PDB entry 4CR4 | electron microscopy, 8.80 A resolution (very low resolution: no residue pairs are listed; an interface is given only as per-side residue counts) | chains H and I of the 33 polymer chains in the assembly

== Chain H ==
Name: 26S protease regulatory subunit 7 homolog
Organism: Saccharomyces cerevisiae
UniProtKB: P33299 (PRS7_YEAST); residues 1-467 here = UniProt positions 1-467
Sequence (467 residues; numbered 1 to 467; the number before each row is that of its first residue):
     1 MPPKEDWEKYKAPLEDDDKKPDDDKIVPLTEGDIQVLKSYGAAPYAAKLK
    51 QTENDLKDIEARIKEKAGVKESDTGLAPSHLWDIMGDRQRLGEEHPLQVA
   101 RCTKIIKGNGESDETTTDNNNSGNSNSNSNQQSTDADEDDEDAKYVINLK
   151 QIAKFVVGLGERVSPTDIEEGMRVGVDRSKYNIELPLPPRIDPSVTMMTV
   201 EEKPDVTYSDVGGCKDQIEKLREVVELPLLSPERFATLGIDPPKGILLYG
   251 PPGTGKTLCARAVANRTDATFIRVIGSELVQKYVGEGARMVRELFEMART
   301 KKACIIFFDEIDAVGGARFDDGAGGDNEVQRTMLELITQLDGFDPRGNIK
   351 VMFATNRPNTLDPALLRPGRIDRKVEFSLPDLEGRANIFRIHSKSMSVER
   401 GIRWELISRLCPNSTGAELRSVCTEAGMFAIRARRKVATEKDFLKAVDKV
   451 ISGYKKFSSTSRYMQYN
Unresolved in the structure: 1-48, 78-94, 109-140, 457-467

== Chain I ==
Name: 26S protease regulatory subunit 4 homolog
Organism: Saccharomyces cerevisiae
UniProtKB: P40327 (PRS4_YEAST); residues 1-437 here = UniProt positions 1-437
Sequence (437 residues; row label = number of the first residue in the row):
     1 MGQGVSSGQDKKKKKGSNQKPKYEPPVQSKFGRKKRKGGPATAEKLPNIY
    51 PSTRCKLKLLRMERIKDHLLLEEEFVSNSEILKPFEKKQEEEKKQLEEIR
   101 GNPLSIGTLEEIIDDDHAIVTSPTMPDYYVSILSFVDKELLEPGCSVLLH
   151 HKTMSIVGVLQDDADPMVSVMKMDKSPTESYSDIGGLESQIQEIKESVEL
   201 PLTHPELYEEMGIKPPKGVILYGAPGTGKTLLAKAVANQTSATFLRIVGS
   251 ELIQKYLGDGPRLCRQIFKVAGENAPSIVFIDEIDAIGTKRYDSNSGGER
   301 EIQRTMLELLNQLDGFDDRGDVKVIMATNKIETLDPALIRPGRIDRKILF
   351 ENPDLSTKKKILGIHTSKMNLSEDVNLETLVTTKDDLSGADIQAMCTEAG
   401 LLALRERRMQVTAEDFKQAKERVMKNKVEENLEGLYL
Unresolved in the structure: 1-74, 437

== Interface between chain H and chain I ==
At this resolution (9 A) residue pairs are not listed: 63 residues of chain H and 63 of chain I lie at the interface.

== Overview ==
The chain H/chain I interface involves 63 residues from each chain.
Chain H is 26S protease regulatory subunit 7 homolog and chain I is 26S protease regulatory subunit 4 homolog,
both from Saccharomyces cerevisiae; the structure, Deep classification of a large cryo-EM dataset defines the
conformational landscape of the 26S proteasome, was determined by electron microscopy, deposited together with
4CR2 and 4CR3.
